4M59 - chains A and C of the 4 polymer chains in the assembly; structure by X-ray diffraction, 2.46 A resolution.

Chain A:
Molecule: Chloroplast pentatricopeptide repeat protein 10
Source organism: Zea mays
UniProtKB: B8Y6I0 (B8Y6I0_MAIZE); numbering as in UniProt (aligned over 69-786)
Amino-acid sequence (718 residues; each row starts with the number of its first residue):
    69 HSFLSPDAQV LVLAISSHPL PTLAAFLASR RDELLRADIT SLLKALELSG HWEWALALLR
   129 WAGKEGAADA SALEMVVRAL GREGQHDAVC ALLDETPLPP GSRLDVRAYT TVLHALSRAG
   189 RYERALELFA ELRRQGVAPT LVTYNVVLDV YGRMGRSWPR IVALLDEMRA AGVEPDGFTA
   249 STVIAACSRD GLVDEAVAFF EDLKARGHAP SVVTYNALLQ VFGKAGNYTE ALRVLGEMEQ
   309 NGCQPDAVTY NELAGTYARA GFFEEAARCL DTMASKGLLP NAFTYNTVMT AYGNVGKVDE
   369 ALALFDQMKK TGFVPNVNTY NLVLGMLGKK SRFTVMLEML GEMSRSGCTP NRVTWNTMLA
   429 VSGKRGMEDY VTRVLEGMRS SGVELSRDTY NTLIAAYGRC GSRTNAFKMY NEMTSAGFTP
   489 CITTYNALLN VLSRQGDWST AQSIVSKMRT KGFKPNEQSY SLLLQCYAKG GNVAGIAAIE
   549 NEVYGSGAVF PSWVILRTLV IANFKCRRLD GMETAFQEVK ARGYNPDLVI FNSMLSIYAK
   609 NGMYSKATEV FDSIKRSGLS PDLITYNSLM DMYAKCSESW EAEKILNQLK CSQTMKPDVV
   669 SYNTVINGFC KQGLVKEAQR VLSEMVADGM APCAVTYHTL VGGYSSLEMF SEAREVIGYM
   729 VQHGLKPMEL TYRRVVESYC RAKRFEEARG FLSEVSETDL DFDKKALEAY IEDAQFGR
Disordered / not traced: 69-73, 325-331, 344-347, 751-752, 764-772, 783-786
Construct notes: engineered mutation Ser256 (Cys in B8Y6I0), Ser279 (Cys in B8Y6I0), Ser430 (Cys in B8Y6I0), Ser449 (Cys in B8Y6I0)
From the paper describing this entry:
  - binding site for psaJ RNA (chain C): Arg175, Thr178, Val210, Asn213, Phe246, Ser249, Val281, Asn284, Val316
  - mutagenesis - N213A, S249L, N284A: abolished binding to psaJ RNA (chain C)
  - contacts within the chain: Asn213-Asp244 (hydrogen bond), Asn284-Asp314 (hydrogen bond)
  - binding site for psaJ RNA: Asp630, Ser714

Chain C:
Molecule: psaJ RNA
Sequence (18 nucleotides; numbered 1 to 18; the number before each row is that of its first residue):
     1 GUAUUCUUUA AUUAUUUC
Disordered / not traced: 7-10

Chain A / chain C interface:
Pairs across the interface (29; chain A residue first):
  Val174(A) with G1(C), base contact
  Arg175(A) with G1(C), base contact
  Thr178(A) with G1(C), hydrogen bond to the base
  His182(A) with U2(C), sugar contact
  Thr208(A) with G1(C), base contact
  Val210(A) with G1(C), base contact; U2(C), sugar contact
  Asn213(A) with U2(C), hydrogen bond to the base
  Val214(A) with U2(C), sugar contact
  Asp217(A) with A3(C), sugar contact
  Arg221(A) with A3(C), phosphate contact; U4(C), salt bridge to the phosphate
  Gly245(A) with A3(C), base contact
  Phe246(A) with U2(C), stacking on the base; A3(C), stacking on the base
  Ser249(A) with A3(C), hydrogen bond to the base
  Thr250(A) with A3(C), hydrogen bond to the sugar
  Ala253(A) with U4(C), sugar contact
  Arg257(A) with U4(C), salt bridge to the phosphate
  Val281(A) with A3(C), base contact; U4(C), base contact
  Asn284(A) with U4(C), hydrogen bond to the base
  Ala285(A) with U4(C), hydrogen bond to the sugar
  Gln288(A) with U5(C), sugar contact
  Val316(A) with U4(C), base contact; U5(C), base contact
  Asn319(A) with U5(C), base contact
  Glu320(A) with U4(C), hydrogen bond to the sugar; U5(C), sugar contact
Other interface residues (no listed pair), chain A (26 interface residues in all): Thr179, Thr211, Lys292
Other interface residues (no listed pair), chain C (6 interface residues in all): C6

In short:
The interface between chain A and chain C involves 26 residues on one side and 6 on the other, with 7 hydrogen
bonds, 2 salt bridges and 2 aromatic stacking contacts. Polar pairs include Thr178(A)-G1(C), Asn213(A)-U2(C)
and Ser249(A)-A3(C). The paper reports a binding site for psaJ RNA (chain C) at Arg175(A), Thr178(A) and
Val210(A) among others; N213A, S249L and N284A of chain A abolish binding to psaJ RNA (chain C).
Here chain A is Chloroplast pentatricopeptide repeat protein 10 (Zea mays) and chain C is psaJ RNA. Entry 4M59
(Crystal structure of the pentatricopeptide repeat protein PPR10 in complex with an 18-nt psaJ RNA element)
was determined by X-ray diffraction together with 4M57 from the same study.
